1W76 - chains A and B; structure by X-ray diffraction, 2.30 A resolution.

== Chain A (and B) ==
Molecule: Acetylcholinesterase
Organism: Torpedo californica
Notes: EC 3.1.1.7; chain B of this document is another copy of the same molecule, construct and numbering; everything in this record applies to it too
UniProtKB: P04058 (ACES_TORCA); residues 1-543 here correspond to UniProt positions 22-564 (UniProt number = residue number + 21)
Sequence (543 residues; numbered 1 to 543; the number before each row is that of its first residue):
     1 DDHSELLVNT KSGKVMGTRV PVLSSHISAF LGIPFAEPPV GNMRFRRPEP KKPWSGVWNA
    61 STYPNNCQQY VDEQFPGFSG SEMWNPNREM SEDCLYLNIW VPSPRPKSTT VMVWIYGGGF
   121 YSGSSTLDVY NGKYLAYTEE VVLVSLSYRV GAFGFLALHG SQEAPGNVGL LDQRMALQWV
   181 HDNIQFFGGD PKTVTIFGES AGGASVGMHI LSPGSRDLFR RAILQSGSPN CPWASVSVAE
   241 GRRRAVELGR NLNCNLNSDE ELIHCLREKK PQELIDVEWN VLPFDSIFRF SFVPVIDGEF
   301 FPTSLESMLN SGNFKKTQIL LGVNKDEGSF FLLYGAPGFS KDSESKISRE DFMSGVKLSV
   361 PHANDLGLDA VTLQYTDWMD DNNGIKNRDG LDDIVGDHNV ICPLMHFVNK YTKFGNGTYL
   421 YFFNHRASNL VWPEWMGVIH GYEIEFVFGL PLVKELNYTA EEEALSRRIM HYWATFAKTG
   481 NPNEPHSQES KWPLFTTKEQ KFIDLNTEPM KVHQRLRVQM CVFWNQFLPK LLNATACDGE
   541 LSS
Disordered / not traced: 1-3, 284-289, 486-489, 536-543
Disulfide bonds: Cys67-Cys94, Cys254-Cys265, Cys402-Cys521
Covalent attachments: N-acetylglucosamine (NAG) linked to Asn59, Asn416
Small-molecule neighbours: (-)-galanthamine (GNT): Asp72, Trp84, Gly117, Gly118, Gly119, Tyr121, Glu199, Ser200, Phe290, Phe330, Phe331, His440, Gly441

== How chain A and chain B interact ==
Pairs across the interface (30; chain A residue first):
  Leu366(A) with Phe527(B); Leu531(B), hydrophobic; Ala534(B), hydrophobic
  Asp369(A) with Lys530(B), salt bridge
  Ala370(A) with Phe527(B), hydrophobic
  Leu373(A) with Gln519(B); Val522(B), hydrophobic; Phe527(B), hydrophobic
  Thr376(A) with Gln519(B), hydrogen bond (backbone-side chain)
  Asp377(A) with Gln519(B)
  Trp378(A) with Arg515(B); Val518(B), hydrophobic; Gln519(B), hydrogen bond (backbone-side chain)
  Gln514(A) with Met379(B)
  Arg515(A) with Trp378(B)
  Gln519(A) with Leu373(B); Thr376(B), hydrogen bond (side chain-backbone); Asp377(B); Trp378(B), hydrogen bond (side chain-backbone)
  Val522(A) with Trp378(B)
  Phe527(A) with Leu366(B); Asp369(B); Ala370(B); Leu373(B), hydrophobic
  Lys530(A) with Asp365(B); Asp369(B), salt bridge
  Leu531(A) with Leu366(B), hydrophobic; Leu531(B), hydrophobic
  Thr535(A) with Ala534(B); Thr535(B)
Interface residues without a listed pair, chain A (21 interface residues in all): Asp365, Gln374, Met379, Val518, Phe523, Ala534
Interface residues without a listed pair, chain B (21 interface residues in all): Gln374, Gln514, Phe523

== Overview ==
The chain A/chain B interface involves 21 residues from each chain, with 4 hydrogen bonds and 2 salt bridges.
Polar pairs include Asp369(A)-Lys530(B), Thr376(A)-Gln519(B) and Trp378(A)-Gln519(B). Chain A binds
(-)-galanthamine. Covalently linked N-acetylglucosamine: at Asn59(A) and Asn416(A).
Both chains are Acetylcholinesterase (Torpedo californica). Entry 1W76 (Orthorhombic form of Torpedo
californica acetylcholinesterase (AChE) complexed with bis-acting galanthamine derivative) was determined by
X-ray diffraction (same publication as 1W4L, 1W6R and 1W75).
